PDB entry 3CL3 | X-ray diffraction, 3.20 A resolution | chains B and E of the 4 polymer chains in the assembly

== Chain B ==
Molecule: Orf K13
Source organism: Human gammaherpesvirus 8
UniProtKB: P88961 (P88961_HHV8); numbering as in UniProt (aligned over 1-178)
Amino-acid sequence (183 residues; row label = number of the first residue in the row; numbers below 1 keep their minus sign (Gly-4 is residue -4)):
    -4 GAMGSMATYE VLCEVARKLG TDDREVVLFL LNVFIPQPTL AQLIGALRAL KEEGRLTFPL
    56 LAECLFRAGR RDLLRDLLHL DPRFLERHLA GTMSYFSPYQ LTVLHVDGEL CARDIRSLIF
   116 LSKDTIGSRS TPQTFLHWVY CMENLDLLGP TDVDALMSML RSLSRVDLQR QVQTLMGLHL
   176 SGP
Unresolved in the structure: -4 to 1, 118-124, 174-178
Differences from the reference sequence: expression tag (-4 to 0)

== Chain E ==
Molecule: NF-kappa-B essential modulator
Source organism: Homo sapiens
UniProtKB: Q9Y6K9 (NEMO_HUMAN); aligned to UniProt positions 150-252 over residues 150-252 (the alignment contains insertions or deletions, so no single offset holds)
Amino-acid sequence (130 residues; row label = number of the first residue in the row):
   143 GHMASGSLGE LQESQSRLEA ATKECQALEG RARAASEQAR QLESEREALQ QQHSVQVDQL
   203 RMQGQSVEAA LRMERQAASE EKRKLAQLQV AYHQLFQEYD NHIKSSVVGS ERKRGMQLED
   263 LKQQLQQAEE
Unresolved in the structure: 143-195, 254-272
Differences from the reference sequence: expression tag (143-149)
Curated features (UniProtKB/Swiss-Prot):
  - cross-link (Glycyl lysine isopeptide (Lys-Gly)): Lys226 (interchain with G-Cter in ubiquitin), Lys246 (interchain with G-Cter in ubiquitin)

== How chain B and chain E interact ==
Contacting residue pairs (25):
  Thr52(B) - Tyr241(E)
  Thr52(B) - Ile245(E)
  Phe53(B) - Tyr234(E)
  Phe53(B) - Phe238(E)  hydrophobic
  Pro54(B) - Phe238(E)  hydrophobic
  Pro54(B) - Tyr241(E)
  Pro54(B) - Asp242(E)
  Pro54(B) - Ile245(E)  hydrophobic
  Ala57(B) - Phe238(E)  hydrophobic
  Leu73(B) - Tyr234(E)  hydrogen bond (backbone-side chain)
  His74(B) - Tyr234(E)
  His74(B) - His235(E)
  Leu75(B) - Tyr234(E)  hydrophobic
  Leu75(B) - His235(E)
  Leu75(B) - Phe238(E)  hydrophobic
  Asp76(B) - His235(E)  hydrogen bond (backbone-side chain)
  Phe79(B) - His235(E)
  Phe79(B) - Gln239(E)
  Leu80(B) - Phe238(E)  hydrophobic
  His83(B) - Phe238(E)
  His83(B) - Asp242(E)  salt bridge
  His83(B) - Asn243(E)
  Thr87(B) - Asp242(E)
  Tyr90(B) - Asp242(E)  hydrogen bond
  Tyr90(B) - Ile245(E)

== Overview ==
The interface between chain B and chain E involves 13 residues on one side and 8 on the other, with 3 hydrogen
bonds and 1 salt bridge. Polar pairs include His83(B)-Asp242(E), Leu73(B)-Tyr234(E) and Asp76(B)-His235(E).
Here chain B is Orf K13 (Human gammaherpesvirus 8) and chain E is NF-kappa-B essential modulator (Homo
sapiens). Entry 3CL3 (Crystal Structure of a vFLIP-IKKgamma complex: Insights into viral activation of the IKK
signalosome) was determined by X-ray diffraction.
